1NNU - chains C and D of the 4 polymer chains in the assembly; structure by X-ray diffraction, 2.50 A resolution.

[Chain C (and D)]
Name: enoyl-acyl carrier reductase
From: Plasmodium falciparum
Notes: EC 1.3.1.9; chain D of this document is another copy of the same molecule, construct and numbering; everything in this record applies to it too
Reference sequence: Q9BH77 (Q9BH77_PLAFA); residue numbers follow UniProt; this construct covers 366-425
Sequence (60 residues; numbered 366 to 425; the number before each row is that of its first residue):
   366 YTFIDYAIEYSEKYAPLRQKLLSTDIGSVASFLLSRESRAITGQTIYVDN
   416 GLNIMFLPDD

[Chain C / chain D interface]
Pairs across the interface (43):
  Leu-382(C) with Arg-404(D); Thr-407(D)
  Gln-384(C) with Arg-404(D), hydrogen bond
  Lys-385(C) with Arg-404(D)
  Leu-386(C) with Ala-405(D), hydrophobic
  Asp-390(C) with Arg-404(D), salt bridge; Ala-405(D)
  Ser-393(C) with Phe-397(D); Glu-402(D), hydrogen bond (side chain-backbone)
  Val-394(C) with Phe-397(D), hydrophobic; Ile-406(D), hydrophobic
  Phe-397(C) with Val-394(D), hydrophobic; Phe-397(D), hydrophobic
  Glu-402(C) with Ser-393(D), hydrogen bond (backbone-side chain)
  Arg-404(C) with Leu-382(D); Gln-384(D); Lys-385(D); Asp-390(D), salt bridge
  Ala-405(C) with Leu-386(D), hydrophobic; Val-413(D), hydrophobic; Asp-414(D), hydrogen bond (backbone-backbone); Asn-415(D), hydrogen bond (backbone-backbone)
  Ile-406(C) with Val-394(D), hydrophobic; Tyr-412(D)
  Thr-407(C) with Leu-382(D); Asn-415(D); Gly-416(D)
  Gly-408(C) with Ile-419(D)
  Gln-409(C) with Tyr-412(D); Asn-418(D), hydrogen bond; Ile-419(D)
  Ile-411(C) with Ile-411(D), hydrophobic
  Tyr-412(C) with Ile-406(D); Gln-409(D)
  Val-413(C) with Ala-405(D), hydrophobic
  Asp-414(C) with Ala-405(D), hydrogen bond (backbone-backbone)
  Asn-415(C) with Ala-405(D), hydrogen bond (backbone-backbone); Thr-407(D)
  Gly-416(C) with Ala-405(D); Thr-407(D)
  Asn-418(C) with Gln-409(D)
  Ile-419(C) with Gly-408(D); Gln-409(D)
Also at the interface, not in a pair above, chain C (25 interface residues in all): Pro-381, Leu-387
Also at the interface, not in a pair above, chain D (25 interface residues in all): Pro-381, Leu-387

[Summary]
The chain C/chain D interface involves 25 residues from each chain; the contacts include 8 hydrogen bonds and
2 salt bridges. Polar pairs include Asp-390(C)/Arg-404(D), Gln-384(C)/Arg-404(D) and Ser-393(C)/Glu-402(D).
Both chains are enoyl-acyl carrier reductase (Plasmodium falciparum). Entry 1NNU (Crystal Structure Analysis
of Plasmodium falciparum enoyl-acyl-carrier-protein reductase with Triclosan Analog) was determined by X-ray
diffraction together with 1NHG, 1NHW and 1VRW from the same study.
